8P2X - chains A and C of the 4 polymer chains in the assembly; structure by electron microscopy, 3.59 A resolution.

# Chain A
Protein: Processed angiotensin-converting enzyme 2
Organism: Homo sapiens
Reference sequence: Q9BYF1 (ACE2_HUMAN); the construct has insertions or renumbered stretches relative to UniProt, so the offset changes along the chain: -6 to 10 = UniProt 1-17; 18-805 = UniProt 18-805
Chain sequence (812 residues; row label = number of the first residue in the row; numbers below 1 keep their minus sign (Met-6 is residue -6)):
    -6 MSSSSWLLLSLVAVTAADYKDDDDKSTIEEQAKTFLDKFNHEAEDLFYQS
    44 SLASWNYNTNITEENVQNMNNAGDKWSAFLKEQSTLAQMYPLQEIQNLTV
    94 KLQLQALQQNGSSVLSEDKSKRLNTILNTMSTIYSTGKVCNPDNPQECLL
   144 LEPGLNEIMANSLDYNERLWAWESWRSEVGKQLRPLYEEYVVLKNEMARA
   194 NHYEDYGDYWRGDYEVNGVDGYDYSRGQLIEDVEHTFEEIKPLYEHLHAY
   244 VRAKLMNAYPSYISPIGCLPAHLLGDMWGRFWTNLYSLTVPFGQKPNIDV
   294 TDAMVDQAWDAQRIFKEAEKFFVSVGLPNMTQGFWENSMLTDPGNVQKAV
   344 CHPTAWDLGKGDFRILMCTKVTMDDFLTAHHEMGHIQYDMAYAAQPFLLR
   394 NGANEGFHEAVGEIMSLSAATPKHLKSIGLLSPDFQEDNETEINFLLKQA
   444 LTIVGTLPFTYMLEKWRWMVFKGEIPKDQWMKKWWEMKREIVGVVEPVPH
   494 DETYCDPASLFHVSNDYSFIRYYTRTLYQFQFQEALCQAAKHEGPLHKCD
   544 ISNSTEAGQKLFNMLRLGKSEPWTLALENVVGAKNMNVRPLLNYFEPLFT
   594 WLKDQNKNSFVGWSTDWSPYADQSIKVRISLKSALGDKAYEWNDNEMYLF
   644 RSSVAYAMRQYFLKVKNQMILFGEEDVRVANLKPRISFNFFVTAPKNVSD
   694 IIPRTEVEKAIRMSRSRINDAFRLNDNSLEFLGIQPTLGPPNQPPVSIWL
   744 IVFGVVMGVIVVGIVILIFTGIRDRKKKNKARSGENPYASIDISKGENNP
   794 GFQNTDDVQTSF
Disordered / not traced: -6 to 19, 770-805
Construct notes: insertion (11-17); conflict Lys18 (Gln in Q9BYF1)
Disulfide bonds: Cys133-Cys141, Cys344-Cys361, Cys530-Cys542
Glycans and other covalent adducts: N-acetylglucosamine (NAG) linked to Asn90, Asn103, Asn322; glycan linked to Asn690; 2-acetamido-2-deoxy-alpha-D-glucopyranose (NDG) linked to Thr730
Metal / ion sites: Zn2+: His374, His378
Swiss-Prot annotation at these positions:
  - region: Asp30 to Tyr41 (Interaction with SARS-CoV spike glycoprotein), Met82 to Pro84 (Interaction with SARS-CoV spike glycoprotein), Lys353 to Arg357 (Interaction with SARS-CoV spike glycoprotein), Arg652 to Lys659 (Essential for cleavage by ADAM17), Arg697 to Arg716 (Essential for cleavage by TMPRSS11D and TMPRSS2)
  - motif: Glu778 to Ile786 (LIR), Tyr781 to Asp785 (SH2-binding), Tyr781 to Ile784 (Endocytic sorting signal), Asn792 to Phe795 (PTB), Thr803 to Phe805 (PDZ-binding)
  - active site: Glu375 (Proton acceptor), His505 (Proton donor)
  - binding site (chloride): Arg169, Trp477, Lys481
  - binding site (substrate): Arg273, His345, Pro346, Tyr515
  - binding site (Zn(2+)): His374, His378, Glu402
  - modified residue: Tyr781 (Phosphotyrosine), Ser783 (Phosphoserine)
  - glycosylation (N-linked (GlcNAc...) asparagine): Asn53, Asn90, Asn103, Asn322, Asn432, Asn546, Asn690
  - cross-link: Lys788 (Glycyl lysine isopeptide (Lys-Gly) (interchain with G-Cter in ubiquitin))

# Chain C
Protein: Sodium- and chloride-dependent transporter XTRP3
Organism: Homo sapiens
Reference sequence: Q9NP91 (S6A20_HUMAN); residues 1-592 here = UniProt positions 1-592
Chain sequence (641 residues; numbered 1 to 641; the number before each row is that of its first residue):
     1 MEKARPLWANSLQFVFACISYAVGLGNVWRFPYLCQMYGGGSFLVPYIIM
    51 LIVEGMPLLYLELAVGQRMRQGSIGAWRTISPYLSGVGVASVVVSFFLSM
   101 YYNVINAWAFWYLFHSFQDPLPWSVCPLNGNHTGYDEECEKASSTQYFWY
   151 RKTLNISPSLQENGGVQWEPALCLLLAWLVVYLCILRGTESTGKVVYFTA
   201 SLPYCVLIIYLIRGLTLHGATNGLMYMFTPKIEQLANPKAWINAATQIFF
   251 SLGLGFGSLIAFASYNEPSNNCQKHAIIVSLINSFTSIFASIVTFSIYGF
   301 KATFNYENCLKKVSLLLTNTFDLEDGFLTASNLEQVKGYLASAYPSKYSE
   351 MFPQIKNCSLESELDTAVQGTGLAFIVYTEAIKNMEVSQLWSVLYFFMLL
   401 MLGIGSMLGNTAAILTPLTDSKIISSHLPKEAISGLVCLVNCAIGMVFTM
   451 EAGNYWFDIFNDYAATLSLLLIVLVETIAVCYVYGLRRFESDLKAMTGRA
   501 VSWYWKVMWAGVSPLLIVSLFVFYLSDYILTGTLKYQAWDASQGQLVTKD
   551 YPAYALAVIGLLVASSTMCIPLAALGTFVQRRLKRGDADPVAAENLYFQS
   601 HHHHHHHHHHGSAWSHPQFEKGGGSGGGSGGSAWSHPQFEK
Disordered / not traced: 1-10, 583-641
Construct notes: expression tag (593-641)
Disulfide bonds: Cys126-Cys139, Cys309-Cys358
Glycans and other covalent adducts: N-acetylglucosamine (NAG) linked to Asn131, Asn357
Swiss-Prot annotation at these positions:
  - glycosylation (N-linked (GlcNAc...) asparagine): Asn131, Asn357
From the paper describing this entry:
  - specificity-determining residues: Gly253, Asn410
  - specificity-determining residues: Tyr21, Ala22, Ser406 (proposed by the authors, not directly observed)
  - mutagenesis - V196F: decreased catalytic activity

# Chain A / chain C interface
Residue-residue contacts - 41 pairs, chain A then chain C:
  Arg621(A) - Asn319(C)  hydrogen bond
  Ser623(A) - Asp325(C)
  Leu624(A) - Asp325(C)  hydrogen bond (backbone-side chain)
  Lys625(A) - Asp325(C)  hydrogen bond (backbone-side chain)
  Ser626(A) - Asp325(C)  hydrogen bond (backbone-side chain)
  Lys676(A) - Asp322(C)
  Pro677(A) - Glu324(C)
  Arg678(A) - Thr318(C)
  Arg678(A) - Asn319(C)  hydrogen bond
  Arg678(A) - Asp322(C)
  Arg678(A) - Leu323(C)
  Ser680(A) - Asp322(C)
  Pro729(A) - Thr133(C)
  Thr730(A) - His132(C)
  Thr730(A) - Thr133(C)
  Leu731(A) - Leu128(C)  hydrophobic
  Leu731(A) - His132(C)  hydrogen bond (backbone-backbone)
  Leu731(A) - Thr133(C)
  Leu731(A) - Gly134(C)
  Leu731(A) - Tyr135(C)
  Gly732(A) - Leu128(C)
  Gly732(A) - His132(C)
  Pro733(A) - His132(C)
  Pro734(A) - Leu128(C)
  Ile741(A) - Phe117(C)
  Ile741(A) - Gln118(C)
  Trp742(A) - Phe114(C)  hydrophobic
  Trp742(A) - His115(C)
  Trp742(A) - Trp168(C)  hydrophobic
  Trp742(A) - Glu169(C)
  Val745(A) - Phe114(C)  hydrophobic
  Val745(A) - Phe117(C)  hydrophobic
  Phe746(A) - Phe114(C)  hydrophobic
  Phe746(A) - Leu172(C)
  Phe746(A) - Leu176(C)  hydrophobic
  Val749(A) - Leu176(C)  hydrophobic
  Met750(A) - Leu176(C)  hydrophobic
  Ile753(A) - Leu183(C)
  Gly756(A) - Leu183(C)
  Ile757(A) - Leu183(C)
  Ile761(A) - Leu186(C)  hydrophobic
Other interface residues (no listed pair), chain A (27 interface residues in all): Val754, Leu760
Other interface residues (no listed pair), chain C (26 interface residues in all): Cys173, Leu179, Tyr182, Leu315, Gly326

# Overview
27 residues of chain A and 26 residues of chain C are in contact, with 6 hydrogen bonds. Polar pairs include
Arg621(A)-Asn319(C), Leu624(A)-Asp325(C) and Lys625(A)-Asp325(C). 2-acetamido-2-deoxy-alpha-D-glucopyranose is
covalently linked to Thr730(A). The paper reports that V196F of chain C reduces catalytic activity;
specificity determinants Gly253(C), Asn410(C) and Tyr21(C) among others.
Chain A is Processed angiotensin-converting enzyme 2 and chain C is Sodium- and chloride-dependent transporter
XTRP3, both from Homo sapiens; the structure, Structure of human SIT1:ACE2 complex (open PD conformation), was
determined by electron microscopy, deposited together with 8P2W, 8P2Y, 8P2Z, 8P30 and 8P31.
